6RWN - chains A and I of the 16 polymer chains in the assembly; structure by electron microscopy, 3.10 A resolution.

# Chain A (and I)
Name: Pol protein
Source organism: Simian immunodeficiency virus
Notes: chain I of this document is another copy of the same molecule, construct and numbering; everything in this record applies to it too
UniProtKB: E1ANT8 (E1ANT8_SIV); residues 1-289 here correspond to UniProt positions 735-1023 (UniProt number = residue number + 734)
Sequence (290 residues; each row starts with the number of its first residue; numbering starts at 0):
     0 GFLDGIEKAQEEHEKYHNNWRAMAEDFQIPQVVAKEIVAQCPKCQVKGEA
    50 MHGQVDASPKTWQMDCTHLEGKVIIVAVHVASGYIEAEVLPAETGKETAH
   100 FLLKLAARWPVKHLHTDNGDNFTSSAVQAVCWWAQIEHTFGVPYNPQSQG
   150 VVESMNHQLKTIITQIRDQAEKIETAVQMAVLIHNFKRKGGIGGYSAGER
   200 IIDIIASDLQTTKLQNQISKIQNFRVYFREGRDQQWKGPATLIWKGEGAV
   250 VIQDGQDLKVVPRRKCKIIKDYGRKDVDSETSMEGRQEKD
Disordered / not traced: 270-289
Construct notes: expression tag (0); engineered mutation D119 (Ala853 in E1ANT8)
Bound ions: Zn2+: H12, H16, C40, C43; Mg2+ site 1: D64, D116 (together with Dolutegravir); Mg2+ site 2: D64, E152 (together with Dolutegravir)
Small-molecule neighbours: Dolutegravir (DLU; (4R,12aS)-N-(2,4-difluorobenzyl)-7-hydroxy-4-methyl-6,8-dioxo-3,4,6,8,12,12a-hexahydro-2H-pyrido[1',2':4,5]pyrazino[2,1-b][1,3]oxazine-9-carboxamide): D64, D116, N117, G118, Y143, P145, Q146, E152
From the paper describing this entry:
  - Mg2+ coordination: D64, D116, E152
  - binding site for Dolutegravir: N117, G118

# How chain A and chain I interact
Pairs across the interface (30; chain A residue first):
  K14(A) - Q168(I)  hydrogen bond (backbone-side chain)
  Y15(A) - I182(I)
  H16(A) - R187(I)  hydrogen bond (backbone-side chain)
  N17(A) - K186(I)
  N18(A) - K186(I)
  N18(A) - R187(I)
  N18(A) - K188(I)  hydrogen bond (side chain-backbone)
  R20(A) - G189(I)
  A21(A) - K186(I)
  A21(A) - K188(I)
  E24(A) - K188(I)  salt bridge
  E24(A) - G193(I)
  D25(A) - K188(I)  salt bridge
  K42(A) - Q164(I)
  K42(A) - D167(I)  salt bridge
  Q164(A) - K42(I)
  D167(A) - K42(I)  salt bridge
  Q168(A) - K14(I)  hydrogen bond (side chain-backbone)
  I182(A) - Y15(I)
  K186(A) - N17(I)
  K186(A) - N18(I)
  K186(A) - A21(I)
  R187(A) - H16(I)  hydrogen bond (side chain-backbone)
  R187(A) - N18(I)
  K188(A) - N18(I)  hydrogen bond (backbone-side chain)
  K188(A) - A21(I)
  K188(A) - E24(I)  salt bridge
  K188(A) - D25(I)  salt bridge
  G189(A) - R20(I)
  G193(A) - E24(I)
Also at the interface, not in a pair above, chain A (24 interface residues in all): E11, E13, C43, T163, I165
Also at the interface, not in a pair above, chain I (24 interface residues in all): E11, E13, C43, T163, I165

# In short
Chain A and chain I each contribute 24 residues to their interface, with 6 hydrogen bonds and 6 salt bridges.
Polar contacts include E24(A)-K188(I), D25(A)-K188(I) and K42(A)-D167(I). Ligands of chain A: Dolutegravir.
The paper reports a binding site for Dolutegravir at N117(A) and G118(A); Mg2+ coordination by D64(A), D116(A)
and E152(A).
Chain A and chain I are both Pol protein (Simian immunodeficiency virus); the structure, SIVrcm intasome in
complex with dolutegravir, was determined by electron microscopy, deposited together with 6RWL, 6RWM and 6RWO.
